Entry 2DXB (X-ray diffraction, 2.25 A resolution); this record covers chains D and H of the 12 polymer chains in the assembly.

# Chain D
Molecule: Thiocyanate hydrolase subunit alpha
From: Thiobacillus thioparus
Notes: EC 3.5.5.8
UniProtKB: O66187 (SCNA_THITI); residues 1-126 here correspond to UniProt positions 0-125 (UniProt number = residue number - 1)
Chain sequence (126 residues; row label = number of the first residue in the row):
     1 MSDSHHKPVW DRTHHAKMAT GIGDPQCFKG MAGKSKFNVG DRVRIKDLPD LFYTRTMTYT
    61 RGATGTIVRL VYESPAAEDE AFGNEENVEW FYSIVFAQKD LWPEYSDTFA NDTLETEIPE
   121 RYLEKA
Not modelled in the structure: 1-7

# Chain H
Molecule: Thiocyanate hydrolase subunit beta
From: Thiobacillus thioparus
Notes: EC 3.5.5.8
UniProtKB: O66186 (SCNB_THITI); residues 1-157 here correspond to UniProt positions 0-156 (UniProt number = residue number - 1)
Chain sequence (157 residues; each row starts with the number of its first residue):
     1 MSSSIREEVH RHLGTVALMQ PALHQQTHAP APTEITHTLF RAYTRVPHDV GGEADVPIEY
    61 HEKEEEIWEL NTFATCECLA WRGVWTAEER RRKQNCDVGQ TVYLGMPYYG RWLLTAARIL
   121 VDKQFVTLTE LHNKIVEMRE RVASGQGLGE YLPPKAK
Not modelled in the structure: 1

# How chain D and chain H interact
Pairs across the interface (28):
  P49(D) with H132(H), hydrogen bond (backbone-side chain); I135(H), hydrophobic; V136(H); R139(H)
  D50(D) with H132(H)
  L51(D) with L114(H), hydrophobic; L128(H); H132(H), hydrogen bond (backbone-side chain)
  F52(D) with L114(H); A117(H); R118(H); L128(H), hydrophobic; L131(H), hydrophobic
  Y53(D) with L128(H); H132(H)
  E78(D) with L128(H)
  D79(D) with T127(H); T129(H), hydrogen bond
  F82(D) with R118(H); V121(H), hydrophobic; D122(H); Q124(H), hydrogen bond (backbone-side chain); L128(H), hydrophobic
  G83(D) with Q124(H), hydrogen bond (backbone-side chain)
  N84(D) with Q124(H); T127(H)
  E86(D) with T127(H)
  R121(D) with T129(H), hydrogen bond
Also at the interface, not in a pair above, chain D (14 interface residues in all): W10, D47

# In short
Chain D and chain H each contribute 14 residues to their interface, with 6 hydrogen bonds. Polar contacts
include P49(D)-H132(H), L51(D)-H132(H) and D79(D)-T129(H).
Here chain D is Thiocyanate hydrolase subunit alpha and chain H is Thiocyanate hydrolase subunit beta, both
from Thiobacillus thioparus. Entry 2DXB (Recombinant thiocyanate hydrolase comprising partially-modified
cobalt centers) was determined by X-ray diffraction, deposited together with 2ZZD and 2DXC.
